Entry 7CG3 (electron microscopy, 5.10 A resolution (low resolution: residue-level contacts below are approximate; hydrogen-bond / salt-bridge calls are withheld)); this record covers chains F and E of the 6 polymer chains in the assembly.

[Chain F (and E)]
Protein: Heat shock protein 104
Organism: Chaetomium thermophilum var. coprophilum
Notes: chain E of this document is another copy of the same molecule, construct and numbering; everything in this record applies to it too
UniProt: A0A2Z6G185 (A0A2Z6G185_9PEZI); residues 2-764 here correspond to UniProt positions 164-926 (UniProt number = residue number + 162)
Chain sequence (764 residues; each row starts with the number of its first residue):
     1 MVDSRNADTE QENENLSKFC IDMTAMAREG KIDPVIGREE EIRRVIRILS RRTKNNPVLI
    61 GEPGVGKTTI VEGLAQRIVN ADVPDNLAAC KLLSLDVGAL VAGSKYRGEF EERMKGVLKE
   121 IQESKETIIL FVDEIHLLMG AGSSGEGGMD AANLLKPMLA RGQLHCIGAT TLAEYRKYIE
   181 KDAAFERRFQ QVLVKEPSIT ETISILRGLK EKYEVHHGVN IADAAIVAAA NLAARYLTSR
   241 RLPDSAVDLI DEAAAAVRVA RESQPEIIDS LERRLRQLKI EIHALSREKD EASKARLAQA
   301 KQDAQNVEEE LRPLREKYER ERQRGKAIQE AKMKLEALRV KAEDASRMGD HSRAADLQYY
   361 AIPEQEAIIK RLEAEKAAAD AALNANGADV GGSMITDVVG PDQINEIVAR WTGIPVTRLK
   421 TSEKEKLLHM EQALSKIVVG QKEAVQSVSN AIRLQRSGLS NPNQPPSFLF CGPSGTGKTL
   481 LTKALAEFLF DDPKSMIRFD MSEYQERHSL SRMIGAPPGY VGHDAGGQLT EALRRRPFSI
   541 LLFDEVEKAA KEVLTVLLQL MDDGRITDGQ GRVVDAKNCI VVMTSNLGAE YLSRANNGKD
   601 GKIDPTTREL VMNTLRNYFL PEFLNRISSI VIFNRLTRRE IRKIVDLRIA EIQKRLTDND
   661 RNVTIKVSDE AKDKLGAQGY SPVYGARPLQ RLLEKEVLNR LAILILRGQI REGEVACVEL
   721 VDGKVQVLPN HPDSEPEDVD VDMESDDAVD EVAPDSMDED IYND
Unresolved in the structure: 1-14, 141-154, 264-393, 596-602, 734-764 (chain E: 1-14, 141-154, 381-392, 596-602, 734-764)
Differences from the reference sequence: initiating methionine (1)

[How chain F and chain E interact]
Pairs across the interface - 20 pairs, chain F then chain E:
  Asn-586(F) / Leu-159(E)
  Asn-586(F) / Gln-163(E)
  Leu-587(F) / Leu-159(E)
  Leu-587(F) / Arg-161(E)
  Glu-590(F) / Arg-161(E)
  Arg-594(F) / Arg-52(E)
  Arg-635(F) / Arg-52(E)
  Lys-674(F) / Asp-85(E)
  Gln-678(F) / Asp-85(E)
  Gln-678(F) / Ala-88(E)
  Tyr-684(F) / Thr-127(E)
  Tyr-684(F) / Gln-163(E)
  Tyr-684(F) / Leu-164(E)
  Pro-688(F) / Lys-125(E)
  Pro-688(F) / Thr-127(E)
  Arg-691(F) / Lys-125(E)
  Leu-692(F) / Ala-89(E)
  Lys-695(F) / Arg-28(E)
  Arg-700(F) / Met-348(E)
  Lys-724(F) / Ala-81(E)
Other interface residues (no listed pair), chain F (17 interface residues in all): Ala-677, Val-683, Arg-687
Other interface residues (no listed pair), chain E (18 interface residues in all): Asn-86, Lys-91, Ser-124, Glu-126, Gly-162

[Overview]
17 residues of chain F and 18 residues of chain E are in contact.
Both chains are Heat shock protein 104 (Chaetomium thermophilum var. coprophilum). Entry 7CG3 (Staggered ring
conformation of CtHsp104 (Hsp104 from Chaetomium Thermophilum)) was determined by electron microscopy (same
publication as 5ZUI).
